1K7Q - chain A; structure by X-ray diffraction, 1.80 A resolution.

== Chain A ==
Molecule: Secreted protease C
From: Erwinia chrysanthemi
Notes: EC 3.4.24.-
UniProtKB: P16317 (PRTC_ERWCH); numbering as in UniProt (aligned over 1-479)
Sequence (479 residues; row label = number of the first residue in the row):
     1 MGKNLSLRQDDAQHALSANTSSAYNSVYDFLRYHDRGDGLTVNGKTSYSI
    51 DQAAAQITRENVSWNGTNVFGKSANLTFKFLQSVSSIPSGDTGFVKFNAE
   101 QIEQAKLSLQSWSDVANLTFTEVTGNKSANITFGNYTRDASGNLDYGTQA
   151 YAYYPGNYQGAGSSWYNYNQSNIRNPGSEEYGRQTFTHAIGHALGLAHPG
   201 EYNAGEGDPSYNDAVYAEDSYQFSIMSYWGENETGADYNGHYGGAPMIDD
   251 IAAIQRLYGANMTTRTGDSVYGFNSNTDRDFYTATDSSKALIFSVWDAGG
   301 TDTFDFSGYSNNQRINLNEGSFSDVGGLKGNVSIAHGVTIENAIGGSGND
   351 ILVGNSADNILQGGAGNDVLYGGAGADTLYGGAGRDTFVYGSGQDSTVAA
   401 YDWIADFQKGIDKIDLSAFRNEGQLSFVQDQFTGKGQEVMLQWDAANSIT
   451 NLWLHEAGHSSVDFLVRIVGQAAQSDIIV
Unresolved in the structure: 1-17
Construct notes: engineered mutation Ala189 (Glu in P16317)
Ion coordination: Zn2+: His188, His192, His198; Ca2+ site 1: Arg265, Gly267, Ser269, Asp297, Gly299, Asp302; Ca2+ site 2: Gly300, Asp302, Thr339, Glu341; Ca2+ site 3: Gly346, Gly348, Asp350, Gly363, Ala365, Asp368; Ca2+ site 4: Asn355, Ala357, Asn359, Gly372, Ala374, Asp377; Ca2+ site 5: Gly364, Gly366, Asp368, Gly381, Ala383, Asp386; Ca2+ site 6: Gly373, Gly375, Asp377, Asp395, Asp402; Ca2+ site 7: Gly382, Gly384, Asp386, Gln408, Asp412
UniProt features mapped onto this chain:
  - binding site (Zn(2+)): His188, His192, Tyr228
  - binding site (Ca(2+)): Arg265, Gly267, Asp297, Gly299, Gly300, Asp302, Thr339, Glu341, Gly346, Gly348, Asp350, Asn355, Ala357, Asn359, Gly363, Gly364, Ala365, Gly366, Asp368, Gly372 and 11 more in UniProt

== Summary ==
His188, His192 and His198 form the Zn2+ site. The Ca2+ site 1 is built by Arg265, Gly267, Ser269, Asp297,
Gly299 and Asp302. From UniProt: 3 Zn2+-binding residues and 31 Ca2+-binding residues.
Chain A is Secreted protease C (Erwinia chrysanthemi); the structure, PrtC from Erwinia chrysanthemi: E189A
mutant, was determined by X-ray diffraction, deposited together with 1K7G and 1K7I.
